PDB entry 3NBZ | X-ray diffraction, 2.80 A resolution | chains A and C of the 3 polymer chains in the assembly

Chain A:
Molecule: Exportin-1
From: Mus musculus
UniProt: Q6P5F9 (XPO1_MOUSE); residues 1-1071 here = UniProt positions 1-1071
Chain sequence (1073 residues; row label = number of the first residue in the row; numbers below 1 keep their minus sign (Gly-1 is residue -1)):
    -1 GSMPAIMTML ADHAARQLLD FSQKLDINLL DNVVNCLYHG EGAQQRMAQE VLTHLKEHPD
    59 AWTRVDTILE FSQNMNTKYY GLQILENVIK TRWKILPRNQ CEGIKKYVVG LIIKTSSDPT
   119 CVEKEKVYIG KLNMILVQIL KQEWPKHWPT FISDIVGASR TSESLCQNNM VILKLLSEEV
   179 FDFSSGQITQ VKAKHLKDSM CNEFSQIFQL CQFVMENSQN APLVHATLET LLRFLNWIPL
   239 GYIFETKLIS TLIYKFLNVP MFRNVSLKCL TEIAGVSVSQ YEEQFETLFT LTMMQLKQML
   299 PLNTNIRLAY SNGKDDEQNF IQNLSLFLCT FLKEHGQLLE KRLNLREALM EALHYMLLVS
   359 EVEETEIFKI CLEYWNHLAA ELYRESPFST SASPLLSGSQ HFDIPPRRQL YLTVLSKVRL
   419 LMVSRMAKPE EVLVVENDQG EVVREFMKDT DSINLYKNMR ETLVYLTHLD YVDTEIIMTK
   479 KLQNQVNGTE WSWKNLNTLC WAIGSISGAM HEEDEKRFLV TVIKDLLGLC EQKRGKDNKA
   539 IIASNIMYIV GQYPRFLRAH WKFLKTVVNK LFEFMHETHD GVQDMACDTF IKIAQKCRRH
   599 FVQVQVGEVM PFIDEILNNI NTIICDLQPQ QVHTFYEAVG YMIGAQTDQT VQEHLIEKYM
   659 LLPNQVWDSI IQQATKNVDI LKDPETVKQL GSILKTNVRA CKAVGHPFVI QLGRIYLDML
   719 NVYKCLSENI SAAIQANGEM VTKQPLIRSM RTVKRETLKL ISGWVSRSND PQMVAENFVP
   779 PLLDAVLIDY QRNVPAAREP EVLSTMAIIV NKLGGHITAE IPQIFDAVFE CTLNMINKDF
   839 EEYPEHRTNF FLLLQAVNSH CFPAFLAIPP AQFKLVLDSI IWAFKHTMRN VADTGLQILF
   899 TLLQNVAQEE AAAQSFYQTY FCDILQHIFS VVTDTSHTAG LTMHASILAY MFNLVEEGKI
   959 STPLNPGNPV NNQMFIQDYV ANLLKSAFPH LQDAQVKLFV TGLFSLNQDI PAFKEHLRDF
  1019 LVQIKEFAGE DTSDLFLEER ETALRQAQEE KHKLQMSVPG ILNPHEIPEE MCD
Unresolved in the structure: -1 to 10, 67-70, 1053-1071
Differences from the reference sequence: expression tag (-1 to 0)
UniProt features mapped onto this chain:
  - modified residue: Ser391 (Phosphoserine), Lys446 (N6-acetyllysine), Thr448 (Phosphothreonine), Ser450 (Phosphoserine), Tyr454 (Phosphotyrosine), Lys693 (N6-acetyllysine), Ser1031 (Phosphoserine)
Reported in the primary citation:
  - mutagenesis - C528W, A541K: decreased binding to Snurportin-1
  - mutagenesis - A541K: abolished binding to PKI NES
  - mutagenesis - C528S, C528W: decreased binding to NES
  - mutagenesis - C528A, C528T, C528V: unchanged binding to NES
  - mutagenesis - C528V: unchanged binding to Snurportin-1

Chain C:
Molecule: GTP-binding nuclear protein Ran
From: Homo sapiens
UniProt: P62826 (RAN_HUMAN); residues 5-180 here = UniProt positions 5-180
Chain sequence (176 residues; numbered 5 to 180; the number before each row is that of its first residue):
     5 GEPQVQFKLV LVGDGGTGKT TFVKRHLTGE FEKKYVATLG VEVHPLVFHT NRGPIKFNVW
    65 DTAGLEKFGG LRDGYYIQAQ CAIIMFDVTS RVTYKNVPNW HRDLVRVCEN IPIVLCGNKV
   125 DIKDRKVKAK SIVFHRKKNL QYYDISAKSN YNFEKPFLWL ARKLIGDPNL EFVAMP
Unresolved in the structure: 5-7
Differences from the reference sequence: engineered mutation Leu69 (Gln in P62826)
Metal / ion sites: Mg2+: Tyr39 (together with GTP)
Small-molecule neighbours: GTP (guanosine-5'-triphosphate): Asp18, Gly19, Gly20, Thr21, Gly22, Lys23, Thr24, Thr25, Phe35, Glu36, Lys37, Lys38, Tyr39, Val40, Ala41, Thr42, Asp65, Thr66, Gly68, Asn122, Lys123, Asp125, Ile126, Ser150, Ala151, Lys152
UniProt features mapped onto this chain:
  - region: Lys37 to Val45 (Switch-I), Gly68 to Gln84 (Switch-II)
  - binding site (GTP): Asp18 to Thr25, Glu36 to Thr42, Gly68, Asn122 to Asp125, Ser150 to Lys152
  - modified residue: Thr24 (Phosphothreonine), Lys37 (N6-acetyllysine), Lys60 (N6-acetyllysine), Lys71 (N6-acetyllysine), Lys99 (N6-acetyllysine), Lys134 (N6-acetyllysine), Lys159 (N6-acetyllysine)
  - cross-link (Glycyl lysine isopeptide (Lys-Gly)): Lys71 (interchain with G-Cter in SUMO2), Lys152 (interchain with G-Cter in SUMO2)

Chain A / chain C interface:
Residue-residue contacts (70):
  Cys34(A) - Trp64(C)
  Leu35(A) - Trp64(C)  hydrophobic
  Tyr36(A) - Gln82(C)
  Met45(A) - Leu43(C)
  Met45(A) - Gly44(C)
  Met45(A) - Val45(C)
  Met45(A) - Leu75(C)
  Met45(A) - Tyr79(C)
  Glu48(A) - Leu75(C)
  Val49(A) - Leu75(C)  hydrophobic
  Asn74(A) - Gln82(C)  hydrogen bond
  Tyr77(A) - Asp77(C)  hydrogen bond
  Tyr77(A) - Ile81(C)  hydrophobic
  Tyr77(A) - Val111(C)
  Tyr78(A) - Leu75(C)  hydrophobic
  Gln81(A) - Asp77(C)  hydrogen bond
  Gln81(A) - Gly78(C)
  Lys124(A) - Glu113(C)
  Val125(A) - Val111(C)
  Lys129(A) - Asp77(C)  salt bridge
  Met132(A) - Arg110(C)  hydrogen bond
  Leu173(A) - Arg110(C)
  Glu176(A) - Arg110(C)  salt bridge
  Glu177(A) - Arg110(C)  salt bridge
  Phe181(A) - Pro102(C)
  Phe181(A) - Asn103(C)
  Phe181(A) - Arg106(C)
  Arg231(A) - Lys142(C)
  Asp313(A) - Lys167(C)
  Asn317(A) - Asn143(C)  hydrogen bond
  Gln320(A) - Arg140(C)  hydrogen bond (side chain-backbone)
  Gln320(A) - Asn143(C)
  Asn321(A) - Asn143(C)
  Leu324(A) - Lys141(C)
  Glu362(A) - Gln145(C)
  Glu364(A) - His139(C)  salt bridge
  Glu364(A) - Gln145(C)
  Lys367(A) - Arg140(C)
  Ile368(A) - Arg140(C)
  Glu371(A) - Arg140(C)  salt bridge
  Glu429(A) - Tyr155(C)  hydrogen bond
  Leu431(A) - Ser153(C)
  Leu431(A) - Tyr155(C)  hydrophobic
  Val433(A) - Ser153(C)
  Asp436(A) - Lys37(C)  salt bridge
  Met445(A) - Val124(C)  hydrophobic
  Met445(A) - Tyr155(C)  hydrophobic
  Asp447(A) - Arg129(C)  hydrogen bond (backbone-side chain)
  Asp447(A) - Lys132(C)  salt bridge
  Thr448(A) - Arg129(C)
  Thr448(A) - Asp148(C)
  Thr448(A) - Tyr155(C)
  Asp449(A) - Ala133(C)
  Asp449(A) - Asp148(C)  hydrogen bond (backbone-side chain)
  Ser450(A) - Tyr155(C)
  Asn452(A) - Ala133(C)
  Glu839(A) - Lys38(C)
  Glu839(A) - Tyr39(C)
  Glu839(A) - Val40(C)
  Pro842(A) - Lys37(C)
  Pro842(A) - Lys38(C)
  Glu843(A) - Lys37(C)  salt bridge
  Thr885(A) - Tyr39(C)
  Asp932(A) - Lys71(C)  salt bridge
  Thr933(A) - Glu70(C)
  Thr933(A) - Lys71(C)
  Ser934(A) - Leu69(C)
  Ser934(A) - Lys71(C)  hydrogen bond
  Ala937(A) - Val96(C)  hydrophobic
  Lys1023(A) - Glu70(C)  salt bridge
Also at the interface, not in a pair above, chain A (52 interface residues in all): Glu123, Gln316, Glu840, Met886
Also at the interface, not in a pair above, chain C (42 interface residues in all): Lys12, Gly74, Lys134, Tyr146

Summary:
52 residues of chain A and 42 residues of chain C are in contact, with 10 hydrogen bonds and 10 salt bridges.
Among the polar pairs are Lys129(A)-Asp77(C), Glu176(A)-Arg110(C) and Glu177(A)-Arg110(C). The paper reports
that C528W and A541K of chain A reduce binding to Snurportin-1; C528S and C528W of chain A reduce binding to
NES; 6 substitutions were tested in all.
Here chain A is Exportin-1 (Mus musculus) and chain C is GTP-binding nuclear protein Ran (Homo sapiens). Entry
3NBZ (Crystal structure of the HIV-1 Rev NES-CRM1-RanGTP nuclear export complex (crystal I)) was determined by
X-ray diffraction together with 3NBY, 3NC0 and 3NC1 from the same study.
